Entry 7MQR (electron microscopy, 4.10 A resolution (low resolution: residue-level contacts below are approximate; hydrogen-bond / salt-bridge calls are withheld)); this record covers chains A and F of the 10 polymer chains in the assembly.

== Chain A ==
Name: Insulin A chain
UniProtKB: P01308 (INS_HUMAN); residues 1-21 here correspond to UniProt positions 90-110 (UniProt number = residue number + 89)
Amino-acid sequence (24 residues; numbered 1 to 24; the number before each row is that of its first residue):
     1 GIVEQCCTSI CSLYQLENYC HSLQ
Differences from the reference sequence: engineered mutation His-21 (Asn110 in P01308); insertion (22-24)
Disulfide bonds: Cys-6/Cys-11

== Chain F ==
Name: Isoform Short of Insulin receptor
From: Homo sapiens
Notes: EC 2.7.10.1; fragment: Ectodomain
UniProtKB: P06213 (INSR_HUMAN), isoform P06213-2; residues 1-916 here correspond to UniProt positions 28-943 (UniProt number = residue number + 27)
Amino-acid sequence (916 residues; each row starts with the number of its first residue):
     1 HLYPGEVCPG MDIRNNLTRL HELENCSVIE GHLQILLMFK TRPEDFRDLS FPKLIMITDY
    61 LLLFRVYGLE SLKDLFPNLT VIRGSRLFFN YALVIFEMVH LKELGLYNLM NITRGSVRIE
   121 KNNELCYLAT IDWSRILDSV EDNYIVLNKD DNEECGDICP GTAKGKTNCP ATVINGQFVE
   181 RCWTHSHCQK VCPTICKSHG CTAEGLCCHS ECLGNCSQPD DPTKCVACRN FYLDGRCVET
   241 CPPPYYHFQD WRCVNFSFCQ DLHHKCKNSR RQGCHQYVIH NNKCIPECPS GYTMNSSNLL
   301 CTPCLGPCPK VCHLLEGEKT IDSVTSAQEL RGCTVINGSL IINIRGGNNL AAELEANLGL
   361 IEEISGYLKI RRSYALVSLS FFRKLRLIRG ETLEIGNYSF YALDNQNLRQ LWDWSKHNLT
   421 ITQGKLFFHY NPKLCLSEIH KMEEVSGTKG RQERNDIALK TNGDQASCEN ELLKFSYIRT
   481 SFDKILLRWE PYWPPDFRDL LGFMLFYKEA PYQNVTEFDG QDACGSNSWT VVDIDPPLRS
   541 NDPKSQNHPG WLMRGLKPWT QYAIFVKTLV TFSDERRTYG AKSDIIYVQT DATNPSVPLD
   601 PISVSNSSSQ IILKWKPPSD PNGNITHYLV FWERQAEDSE LFELDYCLKG LKLPSRTWSP
   661 PFESEDSQKH NQSEYEDSAG ECCSCPKTDS QILKELEESS FRKTFEDYLH NVVFVPRPSR
   721 KRRSLGDVGN VTVAVPTVAA FPNTSSTSVP TSPEEHRPFE KVVNKESLVI SGLRHFTGYR
   781 IELQACNQDT PEERCSVAAY VSARTMPEAK ADDIVGPVTH EIFENNVVHL MWQEPKEPNG
   841 LIVLYEVSYR RYGDEELHLC VSRKHFALER GCRLRGLSPG NYSVRIRATS LAGNGSWTEP
   901 TYFYVTDYLD VPSNIA
Unresolved in the structure: 163-167, 271-273, 519-527, 657-690, 718-753, 911-916
UniProt features mapped onto this chain:
  - region: Glu-706 to Phe-714 (Insulin-binding)
  - site: Phe-39 (Insulin-binding)
  - modified residue: Ser-373 (Phosphoserine), Tyr-374 (Phosphotyrosine), Ser-380 (Phosphoserine)
  - glycosylation (N-linked (GlcNAc...) asparagine): Asn-16, Asn-25, Asn-78, Asn-111, Asn-215, Asn-255, Asn-295, Asn-337, Asn-397, Asn-418, Asn-514, Asn-606, Asn-624, Asn-671
Disulfide bonds: Cys-8/Cys-26, Cys-126/Cys-155, Cys-159/Cys-182, Cys-169/Cys-188, Cys-192/Cys-201, Cys-196/Cys-207, Cys-208/Cys-216, Cys-212/Cys-225, Cys-228/Cys-237, Cys-241/Cys-253, Cys-259/Cys-284, Cys-266/Cys-274, Cys-288/Cys-301, Cys-304/Cys-308, Cys-312/Cys-333, Cys-435/Cys-468, Cys-647/Cys-860, Cys-786/Cys-795
Glycans and other covalent adducts: N-acetylglucosamine (NAG) linked to Asn-16, Asn-25, Asn-111, Asn-215, Asn-255, Asn-337, Asn-397, Asn-418, Asn-606, Asn-624

== Interface between chain A and chain F ==
Pairs across the interface (14):
  Gly-1(A) / Asn-711(F)
  Ile-2(A) / Asn-711(F)
  Ile-2(A) / Phe-714(F)
  Val-3(A) / Asp-707(F)
  Val-3(A) / Asn-711(F)
  Cys-7(A) / Asp-496(F)
  Cys-7(A) / Arg-498(F)
  Asn-18(A) / Arg-717(F)
  Tyr-19(A) / Pro-716(F)
  His-21(A) / Arg-717(F)
  Ser-22(A) / Val-713(F)
  Ser-22(A) / Phe-714(F)
  Ser-22(A) / Val-715(F)
  Leu-23(A) / Phe-714(F)
Also at the interface, not in a pair above, chain A (10 interface residues in all): Glu-4

== In short ==
The interface between chain A and chain F involves 10 residues on one side and 9 on the other.
N-acetylglucosamine is covalently linked to Asn-16(F), Asn-25(F), Asn-111(F), Asn-215(F), Asn-255(F) and
Asn-337(F) and 4 more.
Here chain A is Insulin A chain and chain F is Isoform Short of Insulin receptor (Homo sapiens). Entry 7MQR
(The insulin receptor ectodomain in complex with four venom hybrid insulins - symmetric conformation) was
determined by electron microscopy (same publication as 7MQO and 7MQS).
